PDB entry 2R80 | X-ray diffraction, 1.44 A resolution | chains A and D of the 4 polymer chains in the assembly

[Chain A]
Molecule: Hemoglobin subunit alpha-A
Organism: Columba livia
UniProt: P21871 (HBA_COLLI); residues 1-141 here correspond to UniProt positions 2-142 (UniProt number = residue number + 1)
Amino-acid sequence (141 residues; row label = number of the first residue in the row):
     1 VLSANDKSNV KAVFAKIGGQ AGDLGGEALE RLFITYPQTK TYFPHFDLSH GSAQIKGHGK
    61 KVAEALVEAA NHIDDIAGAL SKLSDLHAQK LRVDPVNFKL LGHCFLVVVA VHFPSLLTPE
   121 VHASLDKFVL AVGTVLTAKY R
Ion coordination: heme Fe: His87 (together with oxygen molecule)
Residues lining bound ligands:
  - heme (HEM): Leu32, Thr39, Tyr42, Phe43, His45, Phe46, His58, Lys61, Val62, Ala65, Leu66, Leu83, Leu86, His87, Leu91, Val93, Asn97, Phe98, Leu101, Val132, Gly133, Leu136
  - oxygen molecule (OXY): Leu29, Phe43, His58, Val62, His87, Leu101
Curated features (UniProtKB/Swiss-Prot):
  - binding site (O2): His58
  - binding site (heme b): His87

[Chain D]
Molecule: Hemoglobin subunit beta
Organism: Columba livia
UniProt: P11342 (HBB_COLLI); residue numbers follow UniProt; this construct covers 1-146
Amino-acid sequence (146 residues; numbered 1 to 146; the number before each row is that of its first residue):
     1 VHWSAEEKQL ITSIWGKVNV ADCGAEALAR LLIVYPWTQR FFSSFGNLSS ATAISGNPNV
    61 KAHGKKVLTS FGDAVKNLDN IKGTFAQLSE LHCDKLHVDP ENFRLLGDIL VIILAAHFGK
   121 DFTPECQAAW QKLVRVVAHA LARKYH
Ion coordination: heme Fe: His92 (together with oxygen molecule)
Residues lining bound ligands:
  - heme (HEM): Leu31, Thr38, Phe41, Phe42, Ser44, Phe45, His63, Lys66, Val67, Ser70, Phe71, Phe85, Leu88, Leu91, His92, Leu96, Val98, Asn102, Phe103, Leu106, Leu141
  - oxygen molecule (OXY): Leu28, Phe42, His63, Val67, His92, Leu106
Curated features (UniProtKB/Swiss-Prot):
  - binding site (heme b): His63, His92

[How chain A and chain D interact]
Pairs across the interface (15; chain A residue first):
  Thr41(A) with Arg40(D), hydrogen bond (backbone-side chain); His97(D)
  Tyr42(A) with Arg40(D)
  Leu91(A) with Arg40(D)
  Arg92(A) with Pro36(D); Trp37(D); Gln39(D), hydrogen bond; Arg40(D)
  Val93(A) with Trp37(D)
  Asp94(A) with Trp37(D); Asp99(D); Asn102(D)
  Pro95(A) with Trp37(D)
  Val96(A) with Asp99(D)
  Tyr140(A) with Trp37(D)
Also at the interface, not in a pair above, chain A (10 interface residues in all): Gln38
Also at the interface, not in a pair above, chain D (8 interface residues in all): Glu101

[Summary]
Chain A and chain D form an interface of 10 and 8 residues respectively, with 2 hydrogen bonds. Polar pairs
include Thr41(A)-Arg40(D) and Arg92(A)-Gln39(D). Ligands of chain A: heme and oxygen molecule. Chain D binds
heme and oxygen molecule.
Here chain A is Hemoglobin subunit alpha-A and chain D is Hemoglobin subunit beta, both from Columba livia.
Entry 2R80 (Pigeon Hemoglobin (OXY form)) was determined by X-ray diffraction.
